Entry 1I96 (X-ray diffraction, 4.20 A resolution (low resolution: residue-level contacts below are approximate; hydrogen-bond / salt-bridge calls are withheld)); this record covers chains A and N of the 22 polymer chains in the assembly.

Chain A:
Molecule: 16S RRNA
From: Thermus thermophilus
Sequence (1514 nucleotides; each row starts with the number of its first residue):
     2 UGUUGGAGAG UUUGAUCCUG GCUCAGGGUG AACGCUGGCG GCGUGCCUAA GACAUGCAAG
    62 UCGUGCGGGC CGCGGGGUUU UACUCCGUGG UCAGCGGCGG ACGGGUGAGU AACGCGUGGG
   122 UGACCUACCC GGAAGAGGGG GACAACCCGG GGAAACUCGG GCUAAUCCCC CAUGUGGACC
   182 CGCCCCUUGG GGUGUGUCCA AAGGGCUUUG CCCGCUUCCG GAUGGGCCCG CGUCCCAUCA
   242 GCUAGUUGGU GGGGUAAUGG CCCACCAAGG CGACGACGGG UAGCCGGUCU GAGAGGAUGG
   302 CCGGCCACAG GGGCACUGAG ACACGGGCCC CACUCCUACG GGAGGCAGCA GUUAGGAAUC
   362 UUCCGCAAUG GGCGCAAGCC UGACGGAGCG ACGCCGCUUG GAGGAAGAAG CCCUUCGGGG
   422 UGUAAACUCC UGAACCCGGG ACGAAACCCC CGACGAGGGG ACUGACGGUA CCGGGGUAAU
   482 AGCGCCGGCC AACUCCGUGC CAGCAGCCGC GGUAAUACGG AGGGCGCGAG CGUUACCCGG
   542 AUUCACUGGG CGUAAAGGGC GUGUAGGCGG CCUGGGGCGU CCCAUGUGAA AGACCACGGC
   602 UCAACCGUGG GGGAGCGUGG GAUACGCUCA GGCUAGACGG UGGGAGAGGG UGGUGGAAUU
   662 CCCGGAGUAG CGGUGAAAUG CGCAGAUACC GGGAGGAACG CCGAUGGCGA AGGCAGCCAC
   722 CUGGUCCACC CGUGACGCUG AGGCGCGAAA GCGUGGGGAG CAAACCGGAU UAGAUACCCG
   782 GGUAGUCCAC GCCCUAAACG AUGCGCGCUA GGUCUCUGGG UCUCCUGGGG GCCGAAGCUA
   842 ACGCGUUAAG CGCGCCGCCU GGGGAGUACG GCCGCAAGGC UGAAACUCAA AGGAAUUGAC
   902 GGGGGCCCGC ACAAGCGGUG GAGCAUGUGG UUUAAUUCGA AGCAACGCGA AGAACCUUAC
   962 CAGGCCUUGA CAUGCUAGGG AACCCGGGUG AAAGCCUGGG GUGCCCCGCG AGGGGAGCCC
  1022 UAGCACAGGU GCUGCAUGGC CGUCGUCAGC UCGUGCCGUG AGGUGUUGGG UUAAGUCCCG
  1082 CAACGAGCGC AACCCCCGCC GUUAGUUGCC AGCGGUUCGG CCGGGCACUC UAACGGGACU
  1142 GCCCGCGAAA GCGGGAGGAA GGAGGGGACG ACGUCUGGUC AGCAUGGCCC UUACGGCCUG
  1202 GGCGACACAC GUGCUACAAU GCCCACUACA AAGCGAUGCC ACCCGGCAAC GGGGAGCUAA
  1262 UCGCAAAAAG GUGGGCCCAG UUCGGAUUGG GGUCUGCAAC CCGACCCCAU GAAGCCGGAA
  1322 UCGCUAGUAA UCGCGGAUCA GCCAUGCCGC GGUGAAUACG UUCCCGGGCC UUGUACACAC
  1382 CGCCCGUCAC GCCAUGGGAG CGGGCUCUAC CCGAAGUCGC CGGGAGCCUA CGGGCAGGCG
  1442 CCGAGGGUAG GGCCCGUGAC UGGGGCGAAG UCGUAACAAG GUAGCUGUAC CGGAAGGUGC
  1502 GGCUGGAUCA CCUC
Ion coordination: Mg2+ site 1 near G21 (its only coordinating residue here); Mg2+ site 2: C67, A166; Mg2+ site 3 near G78 (its only coordinating residue here); Mg2+ site 4 near G104 (its only coordinating residue here); Mg2+ site 5 near C184 (its only coordinating residue here); Mg2+ site 6 near G190 (its only coordinating residue here); Mg2+ site 7 near C526 (its only coordinating residue here); Mg2+ site 8 near G541 (its only coordinating residue here); Mg2+ site 9 near U543 (its only coordinating residue here); Mg2+ site 10 near A555 (its only coordinating residue here); Mg2+ site 11 near G571 (its only coordinating residue here); Mg2+ site 12 near G580 (its only coordinating residue here); 7 more Mg2+ sites not listed
Small-molecule neighbours: octadecatungstenyl diphosphate (WO2): A16, C511, U1177, C1379

Chain N:
Molecule: 30S ribosomal protein S14
From: Thermus thermophilus
UniProtKB: P24320 (RS14_THETH); residues 2-61 here correspond to UniProt positions 1-60 (UniProt number = residue number - 1)
Sequence (60 residues; numbered 2 to 61; the number before each row is that of its first residue):
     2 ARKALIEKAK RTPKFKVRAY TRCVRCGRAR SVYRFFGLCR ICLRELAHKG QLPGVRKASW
Small-molecule neighbours: Zn2+ (ZN): Cys-24, Arg-26, Cys-27, Leu-39, Cys-40, Cys-43

How chain A and chain N interact:
Pairs across the interface - 14 pairs, chain A then chain N:
  A952(A) / Ser-32(N)
  G953(A) / Ser-32(N)
  C957(A) / Arg-19(N)
  A971(A) / Ala-5(N)
  G1030(A) / Arg-3(N)
  G1030(A) / Lys-4(N)
  G1167(A) / Trp-61(N)
  G1183(A) / Cys-27(N)
  G1183(A) / Arg-29(N)
  G1183(A) / Cys-43(N)
  C1184(A) / Ala-2(N)
  C1298(A) / Phe-16(N)
  U1339(A) / Tyr-34(N)
  U1339(A) / Arg-35(N)
Other interface residues (no listed pair), chain A (15 interface residues in all): C956, U1031, C1096, C1097, G1168
Other interface residues (no listed pair), chain N (15 interface residues in all): Val-18, Arg-31

In short:
Chain A and chain N each contribute 15 residues to their interface. Chain A binds octadecatungstenyl
diphosphate. Bound to chain N: Zn2+. The Mg2+ site 2 is built by C67(A) and A166(A).
Chain A is 16S RRNA and chain N is 30S ribosomal protein S14, both from Thermus thermophilus; the structure,
Crystal structure of the 30S ribosomal subunit from thermus thermophilus in complex with the translation
initiation ..., was determined by X-ray diffraction, deposited together with 1I94, 1I95 and 1I97.
